8KDA - chains C and A of the 17 polymer chains in the assembly; structure by electron microscopy, 3.19 A resolution.

[Chain C (and A)]
Protein: RNA-free ribonuclease P
From: Hydrogenobacter thermophilus DSM 653
Notes: EC 3.1.26.5; chain A of this document is another copy of the same molecule, construct and numbering; everything in this record applies to it too
UniProt: D3DIV8 (D3DIV8_HYDTT); residues 1-189 here = UniProt positions 1-189
Amino-acid sequence (189 residues; numbered 1 to 189; the number before each row is that of its first residue):
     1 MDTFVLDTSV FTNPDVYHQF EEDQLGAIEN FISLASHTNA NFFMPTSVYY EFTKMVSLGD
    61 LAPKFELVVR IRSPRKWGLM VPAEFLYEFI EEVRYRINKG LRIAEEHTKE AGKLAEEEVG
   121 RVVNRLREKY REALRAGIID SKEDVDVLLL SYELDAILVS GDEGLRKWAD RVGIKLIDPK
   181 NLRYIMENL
Disordered / not traced: 1
From the paper describing this entry:
  - catalytic residues: Asp7 (proposed by the authors, not directly observed)
  - binding site for Mg2+: Ser141
  - catalytic residues: Asp140, Ser141, Glu143, Asp144, Asp162

[Chain C / chain A interface]
Pairs across the interface - 29 pairs, chain C then chain A:
  Thr46(C) with Asp170(A)
  Pro63(C) with Asn181(A); Tyr184(A), hydrophobic; Ile185(A)
  Lys64(C) with Tyr184(A)
  Glu66(C) with Ile177(A); Asp178(A), hydrogen bond (side chain-backbone)
  Leu67(C) with Ile185(A), hydrophobic; Asn188(A); Leu189(A), hydrophobic
  Arg70(C) with Asp2(A), salt bridge; Ile157(A); Lys175(A)
  Ile71(C) with Lys175(A); Leu176(A), hydrogen bond (backbone-backbone)
  Arg72(C) with Gly173(A), hydrogen bond (side chain-backbone); Lys175(A)
  Ser73(C) with Asp170(A); Gly173(A)
  Arg75(C) with Tyr152(A); Asp155(A), salt bridge; Val172(A); Gly173(A)
  Lys76(C) with Arg171(A)
  Trp77(C) with Pro82(A), hydrophobic; Phe85(A); Tyr152(A); Arg171(A); Val172(A), hydrogen bond (side chain-backbone)
Interface residues without a listed pair, chain C (13 interface residues in all): Phe43
Interface residues without a listed pair, chain A (20 interface residues in all): Ile174

[In short]
The interface between chain C and chain A involves 13 residues on one side and 20 on the other, with 4
hydrogen bonds and 2 salt bridges. Polar pairs include Arg70(C)-Asp2(A), Arg75(C)-Asp155(A) and
Glu66(C)-Asp178(A). From the paper: catalytic residues Asp7(C), Asp140(C) and Ser141(C) among others; a
binding site for Mg2+ at Ser141(C).
Both chains are RNA-free ribonuclease P (Hydrogenobacter thermophilus DSM 653). Entry 8KDA (Cryo-EM structure
of Hydrogenobacter thermophilus minimal protein-only RNase P (HARP) in complex with pre-tRNAs) was determined
by electron microscopy.
